Entry 9I8M (electron microscopy, 4.30 A resolution (low resolution: residue-level contacts below are approximate; hydrogen-bond / salt-bridge calls are withheld)); this record covers chains G and H of the 27 polymer chains in the assembly.

# Chain G
Molecule: Gamma-tubulin complex component
Organism: Xenopus laevis
UniProtKB: A0A8J0T6B8 (A0A8J0T6B8_XENLA); residues 1-896 here = UniProt positions 1-896
Amino-acid sequence (896 residues; numbered 1 to 896; the number before each row is that of its first residue):
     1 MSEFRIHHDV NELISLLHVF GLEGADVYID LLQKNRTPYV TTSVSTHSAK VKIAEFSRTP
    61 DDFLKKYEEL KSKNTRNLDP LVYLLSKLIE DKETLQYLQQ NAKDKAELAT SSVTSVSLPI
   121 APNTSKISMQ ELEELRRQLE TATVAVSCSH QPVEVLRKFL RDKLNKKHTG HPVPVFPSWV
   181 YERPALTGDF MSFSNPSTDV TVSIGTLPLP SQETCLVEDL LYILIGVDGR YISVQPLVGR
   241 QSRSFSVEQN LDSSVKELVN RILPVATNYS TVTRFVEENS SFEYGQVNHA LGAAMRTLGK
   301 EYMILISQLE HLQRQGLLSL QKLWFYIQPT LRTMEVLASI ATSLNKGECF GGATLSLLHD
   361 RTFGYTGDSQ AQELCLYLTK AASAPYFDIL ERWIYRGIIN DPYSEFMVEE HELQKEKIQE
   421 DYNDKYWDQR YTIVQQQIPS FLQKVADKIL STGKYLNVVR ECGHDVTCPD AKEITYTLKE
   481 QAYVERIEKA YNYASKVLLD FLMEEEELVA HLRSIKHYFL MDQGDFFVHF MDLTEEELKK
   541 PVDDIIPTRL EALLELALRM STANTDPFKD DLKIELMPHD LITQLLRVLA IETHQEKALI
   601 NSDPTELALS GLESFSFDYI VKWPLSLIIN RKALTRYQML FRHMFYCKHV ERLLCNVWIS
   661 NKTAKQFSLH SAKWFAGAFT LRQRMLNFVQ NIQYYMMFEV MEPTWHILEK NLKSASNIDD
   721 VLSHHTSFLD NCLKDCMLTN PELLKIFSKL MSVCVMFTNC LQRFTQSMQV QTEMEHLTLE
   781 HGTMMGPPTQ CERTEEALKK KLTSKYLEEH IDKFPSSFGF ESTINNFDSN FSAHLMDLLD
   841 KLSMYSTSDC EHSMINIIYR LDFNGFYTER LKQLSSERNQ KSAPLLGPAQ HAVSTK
Unresolved in the structure: 1-208, 412-426, 459-480, 496-896

# Chain H
Molecule: Gamma-tubulin complex component 3 homolog
Organism: Xenopus laevis
UniProtKB: O73787 (GCP3_XENLA); numbering as in UniProt (aligned over 1-906)
Amino-acid sequence (906 residues; each row starts with the number of its first residue):
     1 MAVPDQKSPN VLLQNLCCRI LGKGEADVAQ QFQYAVRVIG SNFAPTVERD EFLVTEKIKK
    61 EFVRQRREAD GALFSELHRK LQSQGVLKNR WSILYLLLSL SEDPRKQPNK TSSFAALFAQ
   121 ALPRDAHSTP YYYARPQSLP LSYQDRNVQC AQNAASIGSS GISSIGMYAL NGPTPQSIIQ
   181 GQSNQTPNMG DALRQQLGSR LAWTLAAGQQ PSQQSTTTKG LPNTVSRNVP RTRREGDSSG
   241 SVEITETSLV RDLLYVFQGI DGKFVKMCNS ENCYKVDGKV AVSKSLKDIT SKLSELGWLH
   301 NKIKKYTDQR SLDRAFGLVG QSFCAALHQE LKEYYRLLSV LHSQLQVEDD QGVNLGVESS
   361 LTLRRLLVWT FDPKIRLKTL AALVDHCQGR KGGELASAVH AYTKTGDPYM RSLVQHILGL
   421 VAYPILNFLY RWIYDGELED TYHEFFVASD PVVKTDRLWH DKYSLRKSMI PSFMTMDQSR
   481 KVLLIGKSIN FLHQVCHDQT PASKAMAVGK SAESPKDAAE LFTDLENAFQ TKIDAAYFDT
   541 SKYLLDVLNK NYNLLEHMQA MRRYLLLGQG DFIRHLMDLL KPELVRPATT LYQHNLTGIL
   601 ETAVRATNAQ FDNPEILKRL DVRLLEVSPG DTGWDVFSLD YHVDGPIATV FTRECMSHYL
   661 RVFNFLWRAK RMEYILTDIW KGHMCNAKLL KGMPELSGVL HQCHILASEM VHFIHQMQYY
   721 ITFEVLECSW DELWNKVLKA QDLDHIIAAH DVFLDTIISR CLLDSESRAL LNQLRAVFDQ
   781 IIEFQNAQDA LYRAALEELQ QRLQFEERKK ERESEGEWGV TAAEEDVENK RIQEFQESIP
   841 KMRSQLRILT HFYQGIVQQF LVLLTTSTDE SLRFLSFRLD FNEHYKAREP RLRVSMGTRG
   901 RRSFHV
Unresolved in the structure: 1-245, 349-358, 491-523, 552-906

# Chain G / chain H interface
Contacting residue pairs (39; chain G residue first):
  Tyr-222(G) / Ser-285(H)
  Tyr-222(G) / Leu-286(H)
  Tyr-222(G) / Arg-364(H)
  Ile-225(G) / Ile-289(H)
  Ile-225(G) / Leu-367(H)
  Val-227(G) / Ser-285(H)
  Val-227(G) / Asp-288(H)
  Val-227(G) / Lys-292(H)
  Asp-228(G) / Lys-284(H)
  Asp-228(G) / Ser-285(H)
  Gly-229(G) / Lys-284(H)
  Arg-230(G) / Ala-281(H)
  Arg-230(G) / Val-282(H)
  Arg-230(G) / Lys-284(H)
  Arg-230(G) / Ser-285(H)
  Tyr-284(G) / Thr-405(H)
  Tyr-284(G) / Gly-406(H)
  Gly-285(G) / Lys-404(H)
  Gly-285(G) / Thr-405(H)
  Gly-285(G) / Gly-406(H)
  His-289(G) / Gly-406(H)
  Ala-293(G) / Asp-407(H)
  Ala-293(G) / Pro-408(H)
  Ala-293(G) / Tyr-409(H)
  Arg-296(G) / Phe-371(H)
  Arg-296(G) / Lys-374(H)
  Arg-296(G) / Ile-375(H)
  Thr-297(G) / Tyr-409(H)
  Lys-300(G) / Phe-371(H)
  Lys-300(G) / Ile-375(H)
  Met-303(G) / Phe-371(H)
  Ser-307(G) / Arg-364(H)
  Glu-310(G) / Arg-364(H)
  His-311(G) / Arg-365(H)
  Arg-314(G) / Thr-362(H)
  Arg-314(G) / Arg-364(H)
  Tyr-377(G) / Tyr-409(H)
  Pro-385(G) / Arg-411(H)
  Pro-402(G) / Lys-404(H)
Interface residues without a listed pair, chain G (24 interface residues in all): Gln-286, Ala-290, Ile-304
Interface residues without a listed pair, chain H (25 interface residues in all): Leu-363, Val-368, Asp-372

# Overview
24 residues of chain G and 25 residues of chain H are in contact.
Chain G is Gamma-tubulin complex component and chain H is Gamma-tubulin complex component 3 homolog, both from
Xenopus laevis; the structure, NEDD1-bound native vertebrate gamma-tubulin ring complex from Xenopus laevis,
focused reconstruction, was determined by electron microscopy.
